PDB entry 2FLU | X-ray diffraction, 1.50 A resolution | chains X and P

# Chain X
Protein: Kelch-like ECH-associated protein 1
Source organism: Homo sapiens
Notes: fragment: Kelch domain of human Keap1
Amino-acid sequence (308 residues; row label = number of the first residue in the row):
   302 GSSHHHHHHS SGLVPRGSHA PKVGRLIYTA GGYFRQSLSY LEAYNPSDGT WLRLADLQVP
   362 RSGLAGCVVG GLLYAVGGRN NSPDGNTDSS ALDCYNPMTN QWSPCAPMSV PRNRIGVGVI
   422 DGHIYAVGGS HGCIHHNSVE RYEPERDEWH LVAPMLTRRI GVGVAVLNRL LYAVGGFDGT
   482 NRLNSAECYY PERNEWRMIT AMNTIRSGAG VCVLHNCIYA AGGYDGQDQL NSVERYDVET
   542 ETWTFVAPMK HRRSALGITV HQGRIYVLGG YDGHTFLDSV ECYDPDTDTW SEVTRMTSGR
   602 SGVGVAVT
Disordered / not traced: 302-324
Disulfide bonds: C434-C518
Differences from the reference sequence: expression tag (302-310); cloning artifact (311-320)
From the paper describing this entry:
  - mutagenesis - H436A: decreased binding to Nrf2 (chain P)
  - mutagenesis - Q337A, S363A, F478A, S508A, S555A, S602A: unchanged binding to Nrf2 (chain P)
  - mutagenesis - F478A: decreased signaling

# Chain P
Protein: Nrf2
Notes: fragment: 16-mer peptide from huma Neh2
UniProtKB: Q16236 (NF2L2_HUMAN); residues 69-84 here = UniProt positions 69-84
Amino-acid sequence (16 residues; numbered 69 to 84; the number before each row is that of its first residue):
    69 AFFAQLQLDE ETGEFL
From the paper describing this entry:
  - mutagenesis - T80A: abolished binding to Kelch-like ECH-associated protein 1 (chain X)
  - mutagenesis - T80D, T80E: decreased binding to Kelch-like ECH-associated protein 1 (chain X)
  - mutagenesis - T80S: unchanged binding to Kelch-like ECH-associated protein 1 (chain X)

# Interface between chain X and chain P
Residue-residue contacts (26; chain X residue first):
  Y334(X) - E82(P)
  Y334(X) - F83(P)  hydrogen bond (side chain-backbone)
  S363(X) - E82(P)  hydrogen bond
  R380(X) - E82(P)  salt bridge
  R380(X) - L84(P)
  N382(X) - E82(P)  hydrogen bond
  N382(X) - F83(P)  hydrogen bond (side chain-backbone)
  N387(X) - L84(P)
  R415(X) - E79(P)  salt bridge
  R415(X) - T80(P)
  R483(X) - E79(P)  salt bridge
  S508(X) - E79(P)  hydrogen bond
  Y525(X) - E78(P)
  Y525(X) - E79(P)
  Q530(X) - E78(P)  hydrogen bond (side chain-backbone)
  S555(X) - E79(P)  hydrogen bond (side chain-backbone)
  A556(X) - E79(P)
  A556(X) - T80(P)
  Y572(X) - L76(P)
  Y572(X) - E78(P)
  Y572(X) - E79(P)
  Y572(X) - T80(P)
  Y572(X) - G81(P)
  F577(X) - T80(P)
  F577(X) - G81(P)
  S602(X) - T80(P)  hydrogen bond (side chain-backbone)
Also at the interface, not in a pair above, chain X (17 interface residues in all): F478, G509
Also at the interface, not in a pair above, chain P (9 interface residues in all): D77
Interface features reported in the paper:
  - specific contacts: Y334(X)-F83(P) (backbone contact), S363(X)-E82(P) (hydrogen bond), R380(X)-E82(P), R380(X)-D77(P) (water-mediated contact), N382(X)-E82(P) (hydrogen bond), N382(X)-F83(P) (backbone contact), N414(X)-E82(P), R415(X)-E79(P), R415(X)-D77(P) (water-mediated contact), R483(X)-E79(P), S508(X)-E79(P) (hydrogen bond), Y525(X)-E79(P) (hydrophobic contact), Q530(X)-E78(P) (backbone contact), S555(X)-E79(P) (backbone contact), Y572(X)-L76(P) (hydrophobic contact), F577(X)-G81(P) (hydrophobic contact), S602(X)-T80(P) (backbone contact), S602(X)-E82(P), T80(P)-R380(X) (water-mediated contact)
  - interface residues, chain X: Y334(X), N387(X)
  - hot spots on chain X (mutagenesis) - Y334A: decreased binding to Nrf2 (chain P)

# Overview
The interface between chain X and chain P involves 17 residues on one side and 9 on the other; the contacts
include 8 hydrogen bonds and 3 salt bridges. Polar pairs include R380(X)-E82(P), R415(X)-E79(P) and
R483(X)-E79(P). The authors report backbone contacts between Y334(X) and F83(P), N382(X) and F83(P) and
Q530(X) and E78(P) among others; hydrogen bonds between S363(X) and E82(P), N382(X) and E82(P) and S508(X) and
E79(P); contacts between R380(X) and E82(P), N414(X) and E82(P) and R415(X) and E79(P) among others. The paper
reports that H436A and Y334A of chain X reduce binding to Nrf2 (chain P); interface residues Y334(X) and
N387(X); 12 substitutions were tested in all.
Chain X is Kelch-like ECH-associated protein 1 (Homo sapiens) and chain P is Nrf2; the structure, Crystal
Structure of the Kelch-Neh2 Complex, was determined by X-ray diffraction.
